2YEZ - chains A and B of the 3 polymer chains in the assembly; structure by X-ray diffraction, 2.90 A resolution.

== Chain A ==
Molecule: Major histocompatibility complex class I glycoprotein haplotype B21
Organism: Gallus gallus
UniProtKB: Q95601 (Q95601_CHICK); residues -20 to 270 here correspond to UniProt positions 1-291 (UniProt number = residue number + 21)
Amino-acid sequence (329 residues; numbered -20 to 308; the number before each row is that of its first residue; numbers below 1 keep their minus sign (Met-20 is residue -20)):
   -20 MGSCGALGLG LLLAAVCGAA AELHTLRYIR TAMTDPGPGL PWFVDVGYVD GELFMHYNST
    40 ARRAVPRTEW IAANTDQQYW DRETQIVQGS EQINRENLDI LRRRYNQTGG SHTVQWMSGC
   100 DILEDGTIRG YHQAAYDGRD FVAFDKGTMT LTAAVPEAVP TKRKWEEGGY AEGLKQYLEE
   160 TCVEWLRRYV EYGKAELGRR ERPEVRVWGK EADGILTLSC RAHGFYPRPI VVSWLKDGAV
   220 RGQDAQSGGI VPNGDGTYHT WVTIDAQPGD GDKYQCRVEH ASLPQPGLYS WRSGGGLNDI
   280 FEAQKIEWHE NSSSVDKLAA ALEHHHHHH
Unresolved in the structure: -20 to 0, 279-308
Sequence notes: expression tag (271-308)
Disulfide bonds: Cys99-Cys161, Cys199-Cys255
From the paper describing this entry:
  - contacts within the chain: Arg9-Asp24
  - conformationally variable residues (side-chain flip): Arg9
  - specificity-determining residues: Gly68, Ser69, Ser97, Gly152

== Chain B ==
Molecule: Beta-2-microglobulin
Organism: Gallus gallus
UniProtKB: P21611 (B2MG_CHICK); residues 1-98 here correspond to UniProt positions 22-119 (UniProt number = residue number + 21)
Amino-acid sequence (98 residues; row label = number of the first residue in the row):
     1 DLTPKVQVYS RFPASAGTKN VLNCFAAGFH PPKISITLMK DGVPMEGAQY SDMSFNDDWT
    61 FQRLVHADFT PSSGSTYACK VEHETLKEPQ VYKWDPEF
Unresolved in the structure: 1, 52
Disulfide bonds: Cys24-Cys79

== How chain A and chain B interact ==
Contacting residue pairs (68):
  Arg6(A) with Phe55(B), hydrogen bond (side chain-backbone); Asp57(B), salt bridge
  Ile8(A) with Ser54(B); Phe55(B)
  Arg9(A) with Phe55(B)
  Thr10(A) with Phe55(B); Phe61(B)
  Met12(A) with Pro32(B), hydrophobic
  Asp14(A) with Lys33(B)
  Gly16(A) with Lys33(B)
  Gly18(A) with Tyr50(B)
  Leu19(A) with Tyr50(B), hydrophobic; Arg63(B)
  Pro20(A) with Tyr50(B)
  Val23(A) with Met53(B)
  Val25(A) with Met53(B)
  Tyr27(A) with Ser54(B), hydrogen bond
  Thr92(A) with His30(B); Pro32(B); Phe61(B)
  Gln94(A) with Phe55(B); Trp59(B), hydrogen bond (side chain-backbone); Phe61(B)
  Trp95(A) with Phe55(B)
  Met96(A) with Phe55(B), hydrophobic; Asp57(B); Trp59(B), hydrophobic
  Gln112(A) with Trp59(B)
  Ala113(A) with Trp59(B)
  Ala114(A) with Trp59(B), hydrophobic
  Asp116(A) with His30(B), hydrogen bond (backbone-side chain)
  Gly117(A) with His30(B); Trp59(B)
  Asp119(A) with Trp59(B), hydrogen bond
  Glu183(A) with Phe12(B); Pro13(B)
  Arg185(A) with Pro13(B)
  Trp187(A) with Glu97(B); Phe98(B)
  Lys189(A) with Phe98(B)
  Thr196(A) with Phe98(B)
  Ser198(A) with Phe98(B), hydrogen bond (side chain-backbone)
  Arg200(A) with Val8(B); Tyr9(B); Phe98(B), hydrogen bond (side chain-backbone)
  His202(A) with Ser10(B), hydrogen bond (side chain-backbone); Arg11(B), hydrogen bond (side chain-backbone); Phe12(B); Pro13(B)
  Gly203(A) with Arg11(B)
  Gly227(A) with Gln7(B)
  Val230(A) with Gln7(B); Tyr9(B); Phe25(B), hydrophobic
  Pro231(A) with Tyr9(B), hydrogen bond (backbone-side chain); Phe25(B); Leu64(B)
  Asn232(A) with Tyr9(B); Arg11(B); Asn23(B); Leu64(B)
  Gly233(A) with Asn23(B); Leu64(B); His66(B)
  Asp234(A) with Arg11(B), salt bridge
  Thr236(A) with Arg11(B), hydrogen bond
  His238(A) with Tyr9(B)
  Trp240(A) with Phe98(B), hydrophobic
Interface residues without a listed pair, chain A (46 interface residues in all): Pro15, Ser90, Gly188, Gly228, Thr242
Interface residues without a listed pair, chain B (28 interface residues in all): Pro31, Asn56, Glu84, Pro96

== In short ==
46 residues of chain A and 28 residues of chain B are in contact, with 11 hydrogen bonds and 2 salt bridges.
Polar pairs include Arg6(A)-Asp57(B), Asp234(A)-Arg11(B) and Arg6(A)-Phe55(B). The paper reports specificity
determinants Gly68(A), Ser69(A) and Ser97(A) among others; conformational variability at Arg9(A).
Here chain A is Major histocompatibility complex class I glycoprotein haplotype B21 and chain B is
Beta-2-microglobulin, both from Gallus gallus. Entry 2YEZ (Complex of a B21 chicken MHC class I molecule and a
10MER chicken peptide) was determined by X-ray diffraction, deposited together with 4CVX, 4CVZ, 4CW1, 4D0B,
4D0C and 4D0D.
